PDB entry 6PTO | electron microscopy, 7.00 A resolution (low resolution: residue-level contacts below are approximate; hydrogen-bond / salt-bridge calls are withheld) | chains i and m of the 36 polymer chains in the assembly

[Chain i]
Name: DNA replication licensing factor MCM3
Source organism: Saccharomyces cerevisiae
Notes: EC 3.6.4.12
UniProtKB: P24279 (MCM3_YEAST); numbering as in UniProt (aligned over 1-971)
Chain sequence (971 residues; numbered 1 to 971; the number before each row is that of its first residue):
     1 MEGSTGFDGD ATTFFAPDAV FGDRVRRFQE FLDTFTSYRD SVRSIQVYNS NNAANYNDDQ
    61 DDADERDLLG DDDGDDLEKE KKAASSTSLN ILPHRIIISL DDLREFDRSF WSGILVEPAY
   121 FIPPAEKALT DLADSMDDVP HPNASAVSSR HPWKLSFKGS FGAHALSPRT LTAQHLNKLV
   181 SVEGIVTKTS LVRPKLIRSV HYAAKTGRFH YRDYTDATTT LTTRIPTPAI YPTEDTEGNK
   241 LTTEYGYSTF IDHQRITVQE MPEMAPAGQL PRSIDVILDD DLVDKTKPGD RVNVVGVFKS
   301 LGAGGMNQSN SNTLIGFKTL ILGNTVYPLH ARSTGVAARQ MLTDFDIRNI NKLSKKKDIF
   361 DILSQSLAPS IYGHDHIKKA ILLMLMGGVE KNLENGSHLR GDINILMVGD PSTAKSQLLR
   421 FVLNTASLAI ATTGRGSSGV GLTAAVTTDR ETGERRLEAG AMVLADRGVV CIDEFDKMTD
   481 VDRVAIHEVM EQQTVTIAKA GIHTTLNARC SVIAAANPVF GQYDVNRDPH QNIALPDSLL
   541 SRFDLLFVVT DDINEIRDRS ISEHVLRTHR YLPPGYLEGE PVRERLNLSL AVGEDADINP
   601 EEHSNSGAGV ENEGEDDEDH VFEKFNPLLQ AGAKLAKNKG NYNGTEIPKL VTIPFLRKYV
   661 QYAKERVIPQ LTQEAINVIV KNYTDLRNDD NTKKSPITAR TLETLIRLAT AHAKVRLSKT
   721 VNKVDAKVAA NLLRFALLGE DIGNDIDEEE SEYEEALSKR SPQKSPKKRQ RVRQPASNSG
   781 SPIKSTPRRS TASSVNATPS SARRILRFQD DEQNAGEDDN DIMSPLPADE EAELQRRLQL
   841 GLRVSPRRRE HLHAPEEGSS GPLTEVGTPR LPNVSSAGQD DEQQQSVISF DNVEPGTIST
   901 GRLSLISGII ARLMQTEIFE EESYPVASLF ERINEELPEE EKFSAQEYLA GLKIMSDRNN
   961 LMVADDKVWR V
Unresolved in the structure: 1-16, 58-90, 142-150, 332-337, 571-650, 739-971
UniProt features mapped onto this chain:
  - motif: S541 to D544 (Arginine finger)
  - binding site (ATP): G409 to S416
  - modified residue: S761 (Phosphoserine), S777 (Phosphoserine), S781 (Phosphoserine), T868 (Phosphothreonine)
Small-molecule neighbours: ATP (adenosine-5'-triphosphate): I371, H374, P411, S412, T413, A414, K415, S416, Q417, N517, I561

[Chain m]
Name: DNA replication licensing factor MCM7
Source organism: Saccharomyces cerevisiae
Notes: EC 3.6.4.12
UniProtKB: P38132 (MCM7_YEAST); residue numbers follow UniProt; this construct covers 1-845
Chain sequence (845 residues; row label = number of the first residue in the row):
     1 MSAALPSIQL PVDYNNLFNE ITDFLVTFKQ DTLSSDATRN ENEDENLDAE NIEQHLLEKG
    61 PKYMAMLQKV ANRELNSVII DLDDILQYQN EKFLQGTQAD DLVSAIQQNA NHFTELFCRA
   121 IDNNMPLPTK EIDYKDDVLD VILNQRRLRN ERMLSDRTNE IRSENLMDTT MDPPSSMNDA
   181 LREVVEDETE LFPPNLTRRY FLYFKPLSQN CARRYRKKAI SSKPLSVRQI KGDFLGQLIT
   241 VRGIITRVSD VKPAVEVIAY TCDQCGYEVF QEVNSRTFTP LSECTSEECS QNQTKGQLFM
   301 STRASKFSAF QECKIQELSQ QVPVGHIPRS LNIHVNGTLV RSLSPGDIVD VTGIFLPAPY
   361 TGFKALKAGL LTETYLEAQF VRQHKKKFAS FSLTSDVEER VMELITSGDV YNRLAKSIAP
   421 EIYGNLDVKK ALLLLLVGGV DKRVGDGMKI RGDINVCLMG DPGVAKSQLL KAICKISPRG
   481 VYTTGKGSSG VGLTAAVMKD PVTDEMILEG GALVLADNGI CCIDEFDKMD ESDRTAIHEV
   541 MEQQTISISK AGINTTLNAR TSILAAANPL YGRYNPRLSP LDNINLPAAL LSRFDILFLM
   601 LDIPSRDDDE KLAEHVTYVH MHNKQPDLDF TPVEPSKMRE YIAYAKTKRP VMSEAVNDYV
   661 VQAYIRLRQD SKREMDSKFS FGQATPRTLL GIIRLSQALA KLRLADMVDI DDVEEALRLV
   721 RVSKESLYQE TNKSKEDESP TTKIFTIIKK MLQETGKNTL SYENIVKTVR LRGFTMLQLS
   781 NCIQEYSYLN VWHLINEGNT LKFVDDGTMD TDQEDSLVST PKLAPQTTAS ANVSAQDSDI
   841 DLQDA
Unresolved in the structure: 32-58, 159-188, 217-219, 387-392, 730-845
UniProt features mapped onto this chain:
  - motif: S592 to D595 (Arginine finger)
  - binding site (ATP): Y423, G463, A465, K466, S467, N568, R593, R687
  - modified residue: T811 (Phosphothreonine), S819 (Phosphoserine), S838 (Phosphoserine)
Cystine bridges: C265-C289, C474-C522

[Interface between chain i and chain m]
Contacting residue pairs (76):
  N57(i) - A212(m)
  N57(i) - R213(m)
  N57(i) - R216(m)
  N57(i) - I220(m)
  V192(i) - K231(m)
  R193(i) - K231(m)
  R193(i) - L371(m)
  R193(i) - T372(m)
  R193(i) - E373(m)
  P194(i) - K231(m)
  P194(i) - L370(m)
  P194(i) - T372(m)
  K195(i) - L370(m)
  K195(i) - L371(m)
  K195(i) - T372(m)
  L196(i) - L370(m)
  L196(i) - T372(m)
  F209(i) - S7(m)
  H210(i) - L5(m)
  H210(i) - S7(m)
  Y211(i) - A4(m)
  Y211(i) - L5(m)
  Y211(i) - P6(m)
  Y211(i) - S7(m)
  R212(i) - L5(m)
  I230(i) - G369(m)
  D235(i) - M1(m)
  D235(i) - L5(m)
  T236(i) - M1(m)
  E244(i) - Y14(m)
  E244(i) - N109(m)
  Y245(i) - N109(m)
  Y245(i) - N111(m)
  Y245(i) - L235(m)
  G246(i) - Q108(m)
  G246(i) - N109(m)
  Y247(i) - L10(m)
  Y247(i) - V12(m)
  F250(i) - L235(m)
  F250(i) - P357(m)
  D252(i) - K231(m)
  T286(i) - H326(m)
  K287(i) - H326(m)
  P288(i) - H326(m)
  T452(i) - Y360(m)
  L457(i) - I327(m)
  V463(i) - G325(m)
  V463(i) - H326(m)
  D466(i) - V324(m)
  R467(i) - V324(m)
  V484(i) - K486(m)
  H487(i) - K486(m)
  G501(i) - R247(m)
  I502(i) - R247(m)
  I502(i) - Q316(m)
  H503(i) - Q316(m)
  T504(i) - Q316(m)
  T505(i) - S319(m)
  L506(i) - I327(m)
  N507(i) - S319(m)
  D537(i) - Y571(m)
  D537(i) - G572(m)
  L671(i) - M621(m)
  Q673(i) - M621(m)
  V680(i) - T617(m)
  T684(i) - E610(m)
  R687(i) - D602(m)
  R687(i) - D609(m)
  N688(i) - R606(m)
  N691(i) - P604(m)
  T698(i) - G463(m)
  A699(i) - G463(m)
  R700(i) - G463(m)
  R700(i) - A465(m)
  E703(i) - H620(m)
  I706(i) - H620(m)
Also at the interface, not in a pair above, chain i (62 interface residues in all): Y202, R208, Y214, D216, T243, D284, K391, L399, A459, E488, Y683, P696, L702
Also at the interface, not in a pair above, chain m (54 interface residues in all): R228, G236, P359, P462, V464, K528, R573, A613, V616, N623

[Overview]
The interface between chain i and chain m involves 62 residues on one side and 54 on the other. Ligands of
chain i: ATP. UniProt lists 8 ATP-binding residues on chain i; 8 ATP-binding residues on chain m.
Here chain i is DNA replication licensing factor MCM3 and chain m is DNA replication licensing factor MCM7,
both from Saccharomyces cerevisiae. Entry 6PTO (Structure of Ctf4 trimer in complex with three CMG helicases)
was determined by electron microscopy (same publication as 6PTJ and 6PTN).
